Entry 9JBE (electron microscopy, 3.31 A resolution); this record covers chains A and B.

== Chain A (and B) ==
Protein: Lysosomal cholesterol signaling protein
From: Homo sapiens
Notes: chain B of this document is another copy of the same molecule, construct and numbering; everything in this record applies to it too
UniProt: Q7Z3F1 (LYCHS_HUMAN); residue numbers follow UniProt; this construct covers 1-870
Chain sequence (878 residues; row label = number of the first residue in the row):
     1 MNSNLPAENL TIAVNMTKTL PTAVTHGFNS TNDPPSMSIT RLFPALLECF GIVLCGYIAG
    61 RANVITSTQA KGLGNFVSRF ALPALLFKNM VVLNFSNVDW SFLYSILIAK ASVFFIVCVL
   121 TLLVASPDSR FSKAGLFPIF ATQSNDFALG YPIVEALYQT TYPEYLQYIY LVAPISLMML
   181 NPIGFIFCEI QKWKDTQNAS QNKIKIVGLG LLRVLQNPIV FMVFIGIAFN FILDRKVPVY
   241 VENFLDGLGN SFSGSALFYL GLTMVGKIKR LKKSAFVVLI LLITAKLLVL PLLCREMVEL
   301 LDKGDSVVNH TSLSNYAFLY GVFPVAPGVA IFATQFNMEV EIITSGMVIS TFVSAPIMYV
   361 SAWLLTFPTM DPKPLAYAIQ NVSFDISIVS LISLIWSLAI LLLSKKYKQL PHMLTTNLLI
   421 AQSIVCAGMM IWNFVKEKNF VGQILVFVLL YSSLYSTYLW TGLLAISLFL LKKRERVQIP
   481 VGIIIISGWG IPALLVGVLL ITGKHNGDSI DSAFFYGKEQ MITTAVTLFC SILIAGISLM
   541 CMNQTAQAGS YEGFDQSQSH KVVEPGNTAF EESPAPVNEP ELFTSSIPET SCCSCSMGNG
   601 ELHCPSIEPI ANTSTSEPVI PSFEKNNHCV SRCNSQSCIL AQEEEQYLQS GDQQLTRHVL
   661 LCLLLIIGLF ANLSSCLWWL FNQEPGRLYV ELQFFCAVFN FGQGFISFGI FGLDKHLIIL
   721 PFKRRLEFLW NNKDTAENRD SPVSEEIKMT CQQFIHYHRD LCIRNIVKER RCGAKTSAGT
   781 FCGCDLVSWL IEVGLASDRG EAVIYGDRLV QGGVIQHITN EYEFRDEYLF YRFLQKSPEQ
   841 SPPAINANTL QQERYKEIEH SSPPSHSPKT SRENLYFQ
Unresolved in the structure: 1-34, 547-627, 738-744, 836-878 (chain B: 1-33, 474-476, 545-654, 718-745, 766-779, 836-878)
Differences from the reference sequence: expression tag (871-878)
Small-molecule neighbours:
  - 1,2-Distearoyl-sn-glycerophosphoethanolamine (3PE), molecule 1: L47, G51, L54, C55, I58, V64
  - 1,2-Distearoyl-sn-glycerophosphoethanolamine (3PE), molecule 2: R79, F80, P83, A84, F87, Q216, F221, M222, F229, Y240, V241, F244, L245, L248
  - 1,2-Distearoyl-sn-glycerophosphoethanolamine (3PE), molecule 3: I116, V117, L120, T121, V124, A125, K133, F137, K272, S274, F276, V277, V278, L281, A285, V289
  - 1,2-Distearoyl-sn-glycerophosphoethanolamine (3PE), molecule 4: I268, K269, R270, F276, L279, I280, I283, T284, L288, I349, V353, I357, T656, R657, L660, L664, I667, A671, F695
  - A1L34 ([(2S)-1-[[(2S)-2-[(Z)-octadec-9-enoyl]oxy-3-oxidanyl-propoxy]-oxidanyl-phosphoryl]oxy-3-oxidanyl-propan-2-yl] (Z)-octadec-9-enoate), molecule 1: L47, G51, L54, I58, R61, A62, V64, V389, I392, S393, W396, F708, L713, L717, I718, F722
  - A1L34, molecule 2: R79, M222, I225, F229
  - 1,2-diacyl-sn-glycero-3-phosphocholine (PC1), molecule 1: F229, P238, Y240, V241
  - 1,2-diacyl-sn-glycero-3-phosphocholine (PC1), molecule 2: N381, F384, D385, I388, V389, I392, F434
Reported in the primary citation:
  - binding site for cholesterol hemisuccinate: F43, F50, L54, Y57, F352, P356, Y359, I386, L660, V698, F705, F708
  - mutagenesis - F50A, Y57A, F352A, L660A, F695A, F699A, F705A: decreased binding to cholesterol
  - mutagenesis - G702F, G702L, G702M: increased binding to cholesterol
  - mutagenesis - Y57A/R61A: abolished binding to CHS
  - mutagenesis - G702F, G702L, G702M: increased signaling in response to mTORC1

== How chain A and chain B interact ==
Contacting residue pairs (62):
  F43(A) with Y240(B), hydrophobic
  P44(A) with V239(B); N243(B)
  A45(A) with N243(B)
  L47(A) with Y240(B)
  E48(A) with N243(B); F244(B)
  G51(A) with F244(B)
  I52(A) with F244(B), hydrophobic
  C55(A) with F80(B); F244(B), hydrophobic
  A59(A) with F80(B), hydrophobic
  V64(A) with N75(B), hydrogen bond (backbone-side chain); R79(B)
  I65(A) with G72(B); N75(B)
  T68(A) with Q69(B)
  Q69(A) with T68(B); Q69(B); K71(B); G72(B); N75(B), hydrogen bond
  K71(A) with Q69(B)
  G72(A) with I65(B); Q69(B), hydrogen bond (backbone-side chain)
  L73(A) with L73(B), hydrophobic
  N75(A) with V64(B), hydrogen bond (side chain-backbone); Q69(B)
  F76(A) with S255(B); F258(B), hydrophobic
  F80(A) with A59(B), hydrophobic; F258(B), hydrophobic
  V239(A) with P44(B)
  Y240(A) with L47(B); D385(B), hydrogen bond
  N243(A) with E48(B)
  F244(A) with E48(B); I52(B), hydrophobic; C55(B), hydrophobic
  G247(A) with I52(B); G254(B)
  L248(A) with I52(B)
  N250(A) with N250(B)
  S251(A) with S251(B); S255(B)
  G254(A) with G247(B)
  S255(A) with F76(B); S251(B)
  F258(A) with F76(B), hydrophobic; F80(B), hydrophobic
  D385(A) with Y240(B), hydrogen bond
  E745(A) with N337(B), hydrogen bond
  Q753(A) with I791(B), hydrogen bond (side chain-backbone); E792(B), hydrogen bond (side chain-backbone); V793(B), hydrogen bond (side chain-backbone); G794(B)
  Y757(A) with E792(B)
  H758(A) with V793(B)
  C762(A) with Y757(B)
  E792(A) with Q753(B), hydrogen bond (backbone-side chain)
  V793(A) with Q753(B); H758(B)
Interface residues without a listed pair, chain A (45 interface residues in all): R79, F384, L761, R764, W789, G794, L795
Interface residues without a listed pair, chain B (42 interface residues in all): F43, A45, G51, L248, T334, L795

== Overview ==
Chain A and chain B form an interface of 45 and 42 residues respectively; the contacts include 11 hydrogen
bonds. Polar contacts include V64(A)-N75(B), Q69(A)-N75(B) and G72(A)-Q69(B). The paper reports a binding site
for cholesterol hemisuccinate at F43(A), F50(A) and L54(A) among others; F50A, Y57A and F352A of chain A,
among others, reduce binding to cholesterol; 11 substitutions were tested in all.
Chain A and chain B are both Lysosomal cholesterol signaling protein (Homo sapiens); the structure, Cryo-EM
structure of the human LYCHOS in complex with cholesterol and cholesteryl hemisuccinate in the contracted ...,
was determined by electron microscopy, deposited together with 9JBF, 9JBG, 9JBH, 9JBI and 9JBJ.
